1VQN - chains 0 and M of the 33 polymer chains in the assembly; structure by X-ray diffraction, 2.40 A resolution.

# Chain 0
Molecule: 23S ribosomal RNA
Organism: Haloarcula marismortui
Sequence (2922 nucleotides; row label = number of the first residue in the row):
     2 UUGGCUACUA UGCCAGCUGG UGGAUUGCUC GGCUCAGGCG CUGAUGAAGG ACGUGCCAAG
    62 CUGCGAUAAG CCAUGGGGAG CCGCACGGAG GCGAAGAACC AUGGAUUUCC GAAUGAGAAU
   122 CUCUCUAACA AUUGCUUCGC GCAAUGAGGA ACCCCGAGAA CUGAAACAUC UCAGUAUCGG
   182 GAGGAACAGA AAACGCAAUG UGAUGUCGUU AGUAACCGCG AGUGAACGCG AUACAGCCCA
   242 AACCGAAGCC CUCACGGGCA AUGUGGUGUC AGGGCUACCU CUCAUCAGCC GACCGUCUCG
   302 ACGAAGUCUC UUGGAACAGA GCGUGAUACA GGGUGACAAC CCCGUACUCG AGACCAGUAC
   362 GACGUGCGGU AGUGCCAGAG UAGCGGGGGU UGGAUAUCCC UCGCGAAUAA CGCAGGCAUC
   422 GACUGCGAAG GCUAAACACA ACCUGAGACC GAUAGUGAAC AAGUAGUGUG AACGAACGCU
   482 GCAAAGUACC CUCAGAAGGG AGGCGAAAUA GAGCAUGAAA UCAGUUGGCG AUCGAGCGAC
   542 AGGGCAUACA AGGUCCCUCG ACGAAUGACC GACGCGCGAG CGUCCAGUAA GACUCACGGG
   602 AAGCCGAUGU UCUGUCGUAC GUUUUGAAAA ACGAGCCAGG GAGUGUGUCU GCAUGGCAAG
   662 UCUAACCGGA GUAUCCGGGG AGGCACAGGG AAACCGACAU GGCCGCAGGG CUUUGCCCGA
   722 GGGCCGCCGU CUUCAAGGGC GGGGAGCCAU GUGGACACGA CCCGAAUCCG GACGAUCUAC
   782 GCAUGGACAA GAUGAAGCGU GCCGAAAGGC ACGUGGAAGU CUGUUAGAGU UGGUGUCCUA
   842 CAAUACCCUC UCGUGAUCUA UGUGUAGGGG UGAAAGGCCC AUCGAGUCCG GCAACAGCUG
   902 GUUCCAAUCG AAACAUGUCG AAGCAUGACC UCCGCCGAGG UAGUCUGUGA GGUAGAGCGA
   962 CCGAUUGGUG UGUCCGCCUC CGAGAGGAGU CGGCACACCU GUCAAACUCC AAACUUACAG
  1022 ACGCCGUUUG ACGCGGGGAU UCCGGUGCGC GGGGUAAGCC UGUGUACCAG GAGGGGAACA
  1082 ACCCAGAGAU AGGUUAAGGU CCCCAAGUGU GGAUUAAGUG UAAUCCUCUG AAGGUGGUCU
  1142 CGAGCCCUAG ACAGCCGGGA GGUGAGCUUA GAAGCAGCUA CCCUCUAAGA AAAGCGUAAC
  1202 AGCUUACCGG CCGAGGUUUG AGGCGCCCAA AAUGAUCGGG ACUCAAAUCC ACCACCGAGA
  1262 CCUGUCCGUA CCACUCAUAC UGGUAAUCGA GUAGAUUGGC GCUCUAAUUG GAUGGAAGUA
  1322 GGGGUGAAAA CUCCUAUGGA CCGAUUAGUG ACGAAAAUCC UGGCCAUAGU AGCAGCGAUA
  1382 GUCGGGUGAG AACCCCGACG GCCUAAUGGA UAAGGGUUCC UCAGCACUGC UGAUCAGCUG
  1442 AGGGUUAGCC GGUCCUAAGU CAUACCGCAA CUCGACUAUG ACGAAAUGGG AAACGGGUUA
  1502 AUAUUCCCGU GCCACUAUGC AGUGAAAGUU GACGCCCUGG GGUCGAUCAC GCUGGGCAUU
  1562 CGCCCAGUCG AACCGUCCAA CUCCGUGGAA GCCGUAAUGG CAGGAAGCGG ACGAACGGCG
  1622 GCAUAGGGAA ACGUGAUUCA ACCUGGGGCC CAUGAAAAGA CGAGCAUAGU GUCCGUACCG
  1682 AGAACCGACA CAGGUGUCCA UGGCGGCGAA AGCCAAGGCC UGUCGGGAGC AACCAACGUU
  1742 AGGGAAUUCG GCAAGUUAGU CCCGUACCUU CGGAAGAAGG GAUGCCUGCU CCGGAACGGA
  1802 GCAGGUCGCA GUGACUCGGA AGCUCGGACU GUCUAGUAAC AACAUAGGUG ACCGCAAAUC
  1862 CGCAAGGACU CGUACGGUCA CUGAAUCCUG CCCAGUGCAG GUAUCUGAAC ACCUCGUACA
  1922 AGAGGACGAA GGACCUGUCA ACGGCGGGGG UAACUAUGAC CCUCUUAAGG UAGCGUAGUA
  1982 CCUUGCCGCA UCAGUAGCGG CUUGCAUGAA UGGAUUAACC AGAGCUUCAC UGUCCCAACG
  2042 UUGGGCCCGG UGAACUGUAC AUUCCAGUGC GGAGUCUGGA GACACCCAGG GGGAAGCGAA
  2102 GACCCUAUGG AGCUUUACUG CAGGCUGUCG CUGAGACGUG GUCGCCGAUG UGCAGCAUAG
  2162 GUAGGAGACA CUACACAGGU ACCCGCGCUA GCGGGCCACC GAGUCAACAG UGAAAUACUA
  2222 CCCGUCGGUG ACUGCGACUC UCACUCCGGG AGGAGGACAC CGAUAGCCGG GCAGUUUGAC
  2282 UGGGGCGGUA CGCGCUCGAA AAGAUAUCGA GCGCGCCCUA UGGCUAUCUC AGCCGGGACA
  2342 GAGACCCGGC GAAGAGUGCA AGAGCAAAAG AUAGCUUGAC AGUGUUCUUC CCAACGAGGA
  2402 ACGCUGACGC GAAAGCGUGG UCUAGCGAAC CAAUUAGCCU GCUUGAUGCG GGCAAUUGAU
  2462 GACAGAAAAG CUACCCUAGG GAUAACAGAG UCGUCACUCG CAAGAGCACA UAUCGACCGA
  2522 GUGGCUUGCU ACCUCGAUGU CGGUUCCCUC CAUCCUGCCC GUGCAGAAGC GGGCAAGGGU
  2582 GAGGUUGUUC GCCUAUUAAA GGAGGUCGUG AGCUGGGUUU AGACCGUCGU GAGACAGGUC
  2642 GGCUGCUAUC UACUGGGUGU GUAAUGGUGU CUGACAAGAA CGACCGUAUA GUACGAGAGG
  2702 AACUACGGUU GGUGGCCACU GGUGUACCGG UUGUUCGAGA GAGCACGUGC CGGGUAGCCA
  2762 CGCCACACGG GGUAAGAGCU GAACGCAUCU AAGCUCGAAA CCCACUUGGA AAAGAGACAC
  2822 CGCCGAGGUC CCGCGUACAA GACGCGGUCG AUAGACUCGG GGUGUGCGCG UCGAGGUAAC
  2882 GAGACGUUAA GCCCACGAGC ACUAACAGAC CAAAGCCAUC AU
Unresolved in the structure: 2-9, 126-127, 715, 971-998, 1560, 1952-1963, 2137-2236, 2339-2343, 2665-2666, 2915-2923
Modified positions: 1MA (6-hydro-1-methyladenosine-5'-monophosphate) at position 628, OMU (o2'-methyluridine 5'-monophosphate) at position 2587, OMG (o2'-methylguanosine-5'-monophosphate) at position 2588, UR3 (3-methyluridine-5'-monophoshate) at position 2619, PSU (pseudouridine-5'-monophosphate) at position 2621
Bound ions: Na+ site 1: U12 (together with Sr2+) (shared with 1 residue of chain R); Mg2+ site 1 near G28 (its only coordinating residue here); Sr2+ site 1: G33, C34, U457; Na+ site 2: C40, C443; Na+ site 3: G56, A59, G61; Na+ site 4: G66, U107, U108; Sr2+ site 2: G84, C85 (shared with 1 residue of chain T); Sr2+ site 3: C85, A86, C87 (shared with 1 residue of chain T); Mg2+ site 2: U115, G118; Na+ site 5: C130, U146; Na+ site 6: C141, G142; Sr2+ site 4: G147, A183 (shared with Asp-157(M) of chain M); 79 more Mg2+ sites not listed; 2 more K+ sites not listed; 57 more Na+ sites not listed; 86 more Sr2+ sites not listed

# Chain M
Molecule: 50S Ribosomal Protein L15E
Organism: Haloarcula marismortui
Amino-acid sequence (194 residues; each row starts with the number of its first residue):
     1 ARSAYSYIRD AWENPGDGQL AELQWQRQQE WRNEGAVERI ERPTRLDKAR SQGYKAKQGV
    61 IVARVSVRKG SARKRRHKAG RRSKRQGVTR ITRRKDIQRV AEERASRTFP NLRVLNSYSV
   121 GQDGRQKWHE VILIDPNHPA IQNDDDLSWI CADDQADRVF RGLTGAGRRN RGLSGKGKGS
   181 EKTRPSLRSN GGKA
Sequence notes: conflict Glu-13 (Lys14 in 55231501), Ala-194 (Gly195 in 55231501)
Bound ions: K+: Arg-82 (shared with C162(0), U163(0), U172(0) of chain 0); Na+: Ser-106, Phe-109, Pro-110, Leu-112; Sr2+: Asp-157 (shared with G147(0), A183(0) of chain 0)

# Interface between chain 0 and chain M
Residue-residue contacts - 263 pairs, chain 0 then chain M:
  U133(0) / Thr-108(M)  hydrogen bond to the sugar
  U133(0) / Pro-110(M)  base contact
  U134(0) / Thr-108(M)  phosphate contact
  U134(0) / Phe-109(M)  phosphate contact
  U134(0) / Asn-111(M)  hydrogen bond to the sugar
  G135(0) / Arg-39(M)  salt bridge to the phosphate
  G135(0) / Ile-61(M)  phosphate contact
  G135(0) / Phe-109(M)  phosphate contact
  G135(0) / Asn-111(M)  hydrogen bond to the sugar
  G135(0) / Asp-135(M)  hydrogen bond to the sugar
  C136(0) / Arg-39(M)  salt bridge to the phosphate
  C136(0) / Gln-58(M)  phosphate contact
  C136(0) / His-138(M)  hydrogen bond to the sugar
  U137(0) / Gln-58(M)  phosphate contact
  A145(0) / Asn-111(M)  sugar contact
  A145(0) / Asn-137(M)  hydrogen bond to the sugar
  U146(0) / Pro-110(M)  sugar contact
  C154(0) / Arg-188(M)  salt bridge to the phosphate
  C155(0) / Arg-161(M)  hydrogen bond to the sugar
  C155(0) / Arg-171(M)  hydrogen bond to the phosphate
  C155(0) / Ser-186(M)  hydrogen bond to the phosphate
  C155(0) / Arg-188(M)  salt bridge to the phosphate
  C155(0) / Ser-189(M)  phosphate contact
  C156(0) / Arg-99(M)  hydrogen bond to the phosphate
  C156(0) / Phe-160(M)  sugar contact
  C156(0) / Arg-161(M)  sugar contact
  C156(0) / Gly-162(M)  sugar contact
  C156(0) / Arg-171(M)  salt bridge to the phosphate
  C156(0) / Ser-186(M)  phosphate contact
  C156(0) / Leu-187(M)  hydrogen bond to the phosphate
  C156(0) / Arg-188(M)  hydrogen bond to the phosphate
  G157(0) / Lys-95(M)  hydrogen bond to the sugar
  G157(0) / Arg-99(M)  salt bridge to the phosphate
  G157(0) / Asn-170(M)  phosphate contact
  G157(0) / Arg-171(M)  phosphate contact
  G157(0) / Leu-187(M)  phosphate contact
  A158(0) / Arg-93(M)  hydrogen bond to the phosphate
  A158(0) / Arg-94(M)  salt bridge to the phosphate
  G159(0) / Arg-93(M)  salt bridge to the phosphate
  A160(0) / Arg-81(M)  hydrogen bond to the sugar
  A160(0) / Arg-85(M)  phosphate contact
  A161(0) / Gly-80(M)  sugar contact
  A161(0) / Arg-81(M)  phosphate contact
  A161(0) / Arg-82(M)  phosphate contact
  A161(0) / Arg-85(M)  phosphate contact
  A169(0) / Ser-83(M)  phosphate contact
  U170(0) / Arg-82(M)  salt bridge to the phosphate
  U170(0) / Ser-83(M)  hydrogen bond to the phosphate
  U170(0) / Lys-84(M)  hydrogen bond to the phosphate
  C171(0) / Arg-82(M)  salt bridge to the phosphate
  C171(0) / Lys-84(M)  phosphate contact
  U172(0) / Arg-82(M)  hydrogen bond to the base
  C173(0) / Arg-82(M)  base contact
  G175(0) / Arg-94(M)  hydrogen bond to the base
  G175(0) / Gly-191(M)  sugar contact
  G175(0) / Gly-192(M)  base contact
  G175(0) / Lys-193(M)  phosphate contact
  U176(0) / Gly-191(M)  phosphate contact
  G181(0) / Phe-160(M)  hydrogen bond to the base
  G181(0) / Arg-161(M)  base contact
  G182(0) / Asp-157(M)  phosphate contact
  G182(0) / Phe-160(M)  sugar contact
  G182(0) / Arg-161(M)  hydrogen bond to the sugar
  A183(0) / Asp-153(M)  phosphate contact
  A183(0) / Asp-154(M)  sugar contact
  A183(0) / Ala-156(M)  sugar contact
  A183(0) / Asp-157(M)  phosphate contact
  A183(0) / Arg-161(M)  hydrogen bond to the sugar
  A187(0) / Arg-161(M)  phosphate contact
  C188(0) / Asp-154(M)  phosphate contact
  C188(0) / Arg-161(M)  salt bridge to the phosphate
  C188(0) / Leu-163(M)  phosphate contact
  C188(0) / Arg-171(M)  hydrogen bond to the phosphate
  C188(0) / Pro-185(M)  hydrogen bond to the sugar
  C188(0) / Ser-186(M)  sugar contact
  A189(0) / Arg-168(M)  salt bridge to the phosphate
  A189(0) / Arg-171(M)  salt bridge to the phosphate
  A189(0) / Leu-173(M)  sugar contact
  A189(0) / Arg-184(M)  hydrogen bond to the phosphate
  A189(0) / Pro-185(M)  sugar contact
  G190(0) / Leu-173(M)  phosphate contact
  G190(0) / Lys-176(M)  phosphate contact
  G190(0) / Arg-184(M)  salt bridge to the phosphate
  A191(0) / Lys-176(M)  salt bridge to the phosphate
  A192(0) / Lys-176(M)  base contact
  A193(0) / Ser-174(M)  phosphate contact
  A193(0) / Lys-176(M)  phosphate contact
  A194(0) / Lys-176(M)  sugar contact
  A194(0) / Gly-177(M)  phosphate contact
  C195(0) / Gly-177(M)  phosphate contact
  C195(0) / Lys-178(M)  hydrogen bond to the phosphate
  A204(0) / Lys-176(M)  hydrogen bond to the sugar
  U205(0) / Arg-184(M)  phosphate contact
  G206(0) / Arg-184(M)  phosphate contact
  G206(0) / Pro-185(M)  phosphate contact
  U207(0) / Pro-185(M)  phosphate contact
  G225(0) / Lys-193(M)  salt bridge to the phosphate
  A226(0) / Lys-182(M)  sugar contact
  A227(0) / Glu-181(M)  sugar contact
  C239(0) / Asp-146(M)  sugar contact
  C240(0) / Asp-146(M)  phosphate contact
  A241(0) / Arg-50(M)  sugar contact
  A241(0) / Ser-51(M)  sugar contact
  A242(0) / Ser-3(M)  phosphate contact
  A242(0) / Tyr-5(M)  phosphate contact
  A242(0) / Arg-50(M)  salt bridge to the phosphate
  A243(0) / Ala-1(M)  hydrogen bond to the phosphate
  A243(0) / Ser-3(M)  phosphate contact
  C244(0) / Ala-1(M)  hydrogen bond to the phosphate
  C250(0) / Lys-57(M)  sugar contact
  C251(0) / Gln-58(M)  sugar contact
  C251(0) / His-138(M)  sugar contact
  C251(0) / Pro-139(M)  phosphate contact
  C251(0) / Ala-140(M)  sugar contact
  C251(0) / Asn-143(M)  hydrogen bond to the phosphate
  C252(0) / Pro-139(M)  phosphate contact
  G259(0) / Gln-58(M)  base contact
  A261(0) / Arg-42(M)  salt bridge to the phosphate
  A261(0) / Ala-56(M)  sugar contact
  A262(0) / Arg-42(M)  salt bridge to the phosphate
  U263(0) / Arg-42(M)  hydrogen bond to the sugar
  U263(0) / Leu-46(M)  phosphate contact
  G264(0) / Tyr-5(M)  hydrogen bond to the phosphate
  G264(0) / Leu-46(M)  phosphate contact
  G264(0) / Arg-50(M)  salt bridge to the phosphate
  G264(0) / Ala-56(M)  sugar contact
  U265(0) / Arg-50(M)  salt bridge to the phosphate
  U265(0) / Lys-55(M)  phosphate contact
  U265(0) / Ala-56(M)  hydrogen bond to the phosphate
  G266(0) / Lys-55(M)  salt bridge to the phosphate
  G266(0) / Asp-144(M)  phosphate contact
  C376(0) / Ala-1(M)  hydrogen bond to the sugar
  C377(0) / Ala-1(M)  sugar contact
  C377(0) / Arg-2(M)  phosphate contact
  A378(0) / Arg-9(M)  salt bridge to the phosphate
  G379(0) / Arg-9(M)  sugar contact
  G379(0) / Lys-48(M)  phosphate contact
  G379(0) / Ser-51(M)  hydrogen bond to the base
  A380(0) / Arg-9(M)  salt bridge to the phosphate
  A380(0) / Trp-12(M)  sugar contact
  A380(0) / Glu-13(M)  base contact
  A380(0) / Lys-48(M)  salt bridge to the phosphate
  G381(0) / Glu-13(M)  base contact
  G381(0) / Pro-15(M)  base contact
  G381(0) / Arg-45(M)  salt bridge to the phosphate
  G381(0) / Lys-48(M)  salt bridge to the phosphate
  G388(0) / Arg-90(M)  sugar contact
  G388(0) / Thr-92(M)  base contact
  G389(0) / Arg-90(M)  salt bridge to the phosphate
  G389(0) / Ile-91(M)  sugar contact
  G390(0) / Lys-84(M)  salt bridge to the phosphate
  G390(0) / Arg-85(M)  phosphate contact
  U391(0) / Lys-84(M)  salt bridge to the phosphate
  U391(0) / Arg-85(M)  salt bridge to the phosphate
  U391(0) / Lys-193(M)  hydrogen bond to the sugar
  U392(0) / Lys-182(M)  sugar contact
  U392(0) / Lys-193(M)  sugar contact
  G393(0) / Glu-181(M)  base contact
  G393(0) / Lys-182(M)  hydrogen bond to the base
  G393(0) / Lys-193(M)  salt bridge to the phosphate
  G394(0) / Lys-178(M)  base contact
  G394(0) / Gly-179(M)  base contact
  G394(0) / Glu-181(M)  hydrogen bond to the base
  G394(0) / Lys-182(M)  base contact
  U398(0) / Gly-179(M)  hydrogen bond to the sugar
  C399(0) / Gly-172(M)  phosphate contact
  C399(0) / Lys-178(M)  phosphate contact
  C399(0) / Gly-179(M)  sugar contact
  C399(0) / Ala-194(M)  hydrogen bond to the sugar
  C400(0) / Arg-94(M)  hydrogen bond to the sugar
  C400(0) / Arg-169(M)  phosphate contact
  C400(0) / Asn-170(M)  phosphate contact
  C400(0) / Gly-172(M)  phosphate contact
  C401(0) / Thr-92(M)  hydrogen bond to the base
  C401(0) / Arg-93(M)  hydrogen bond to the sugar
  C401(0) / Arg-94(M)  sugar contact
  C401(0) / Lys-95(M)  phosphate contact
  C401(0) / Asp-96(M)  phosphate contact
  C401(0) / Asn-170(M)  phosphate contact
  U402(0) / Gly-70(M)  phosphate contact
  U402(0) / Thr-92(M)  sugar contact
  U402(0) / Asp-96(M)  phosphate contact
  U402(0) / Ile-97(M)  hydrogen bond to the phosphate
  C403(0) / Lys-69(M)  phosphate contact
  C403(0) / Gly-70(M)  hydrogen bond to the phosphate
  C403(0) / Lys-127(M)  salt bridge to the phosphate
  G404(0) / Lys-69(M)  salt bridge to the phosphate
  G404(0) / Gln-122(M)  phosphate contact
  A407(0) / Asn-14(M)  phosphate contact
  U409(0) / Glu-13(M)  base contact
  G416(0) / Lys-178(M)  salt bridge to the phosphate
  G417(0) / Lys-178(M)  hydrogen bond to the sugar
  G431(0) / Lys-48(M)  salt bridge to the phosphate
  G431(0) / Ser-51(M)  sugar contact
  G431(0) / Gln-52(M)  hydrogen bond to the sugar
  G431(0) / Asn-116(M)  hydrogen bond to the phosphate
  G432(0) / Asn-116(M)  phosphate contact
  G432(0) / Trp-149(M)  sugar contact
  G432(0) / Gly-165(M)  hydrogen bond to the phosphate
  C433(0) / Trp-149(M)  sugar contact
  C433(0) / Arg-158(M)  salt bridge to the phosphate
  C433(0) / Arg-168(M)  salt bridge to the phosphate
  U434(0) / Gln-155(M)  hydrogen bond to the phosphate
  C770(0) / Ala-79(M)  phosphate contact
  C770(0) / Gly-80(M)  hydrogen bond to the phosphate
  C770(0) / Arg-81(M)  hydrogen bond to the phosphate
  G771(0) / Ala-79(M)  phosphate contact
  G771(0) / Arg-81(M)  salt bridge to the phosphate
  G869(0) / Lys-78(M)  sugar contact
  G870(0) / Lys-78(M)  phosphate contact
  C1467(0) / Gly-35(M)  phosphate contact
  C1467(0) / Ala-36(M)  hydrogen bond to the phosphate
  G1468(0) / Ala-36(M)  phosphate contact
  C1469(0) / Arg-68(M)  salt bridge to the phosphate
  C1469(0) / Arg-73(M)  salt bridge to the phosphate
  C1469(0) / Arg-104(M)  salt bridge to the phosphate
  A1470(0) / Arg-68(M)  salt bridge to the phosphate
  A1470(0) / Arg-73(M)  hydrogen bond to the phosphate
  A1470(0) / Arg-93(M)  salt bridge to the phosphate
  A1470(0) / Lys-95(M)  hydrogen bond to the sugar
  A1470(0) / Val-100(M)  phosphate contact
  A1471(0) / Val-100(M)  phosphate contact
  A1471(0) / Arg-104(M)  salt bridge to the phosphate
  A1471(0) / Arg-107(M)  hydrogen bond to the phosphate
  C1472(0) / Arg-107(M)  salt bridge to the phosphate
  G1863(0) / Arg-75(M)  phosphate contact
  C1864(0) / Arg-73(M)  base contact
  C1864(0) / Lys-74(M)  sugar contact
  C1864(0) / Arg-75(M)  salt bridge to the phosphate
  G2121(0) / Arg-76(M)  base contact
  G2121(0) / Ser-83(M)  sugar contact
  G2121(0) / Gln-86(M)  hydrogen bond to the base
  C2122(0) / Arg-76(M)  hydrogen bond to the base
  C2122(0) / Gln-86(M)  hydrogen bond to the sugar
  C2122(0) / Val-88(M)  sugar contact
  A2123(0) / Arg-76(M)  sugar contact
  A2123(0) / Val-88(M)  phosphate contact
  A2123(0) / Thr-89(M)  hydrogen bond to the phosphate
  G2124(0) / Thr-89(M)  phosphate contact
  G2131(0) / Gly-124(M)  hydrogen bond to the base
  C2132(0) / Gly-124(M)  hydrogen bond to the sugar
  C2243(0) / Trp-25(M)  sugar contact
  A2244(0) / Trp-25(M)  hydrogen bond to the sugar
  A2244(0) / Gln-29(M)  sugar contact
  A2244(0) / Arg-32(M)  hydrogen bond to the phosphate
  C2245(0) / Gln-29(M)  phosphate contact
  C2245(0) / Arg-32(M)  salt bridge to the phosphate
  C2262(0) / Gly-124(M)  base contact
  C2262(0) / Arg-125(M)  sugar contact
  G2263(0) / Lys-69(M)  sugar contact
  G2263(0) / Gly-70(M)  sugar contact
  G2263(0) / Ser-71(M)  phosphate contact
  G2263(0) / Arg-73(M)  sugar contact
  A2264(0) / Ser-71(M)  hydrogen bond to the phosphate
  U2265(0) / Arg-90(M)  phosphate contact
  A2266(0) / Arg-90(M)  salt bridge to the phosphate
  C2273(0) / Arg-76(M)  hydrogen bond to the base
  A2274(0) / His-77(M)  sugar contact
  A2274(0) / Gly-80(M)  phosphate contact
  A2274(0) / Arg-81(M)  hydrogen bond to the sugar
  A2274(0) / Gln-86(M)  hydrogen bond to the base
  G2275(0) / Gly-80(M)  phosphate contact
  G2275(0) / Arg-81(M)  sugar contact
Interface residues without a listed pair, chain 0 (121 interface residues in all): A144, A174, G184, C260, A430, A1865, G2272
Interface residues without a listed pair, chain M (120 interface residues in all): Tyr-54, Gly-59, Ala-72, Gly-87, Leu-112, Asp-123, Asp-145, Thr-164, Thr-183

# Overview
121 residues of chain 0 face 120 of chain M across their interface; the contacts include 68 hydrogen bonds and
49 salt bridges. Polar contacts include U172(0)/Arg-82(M), G175(0)/Arg-94(M) and G181(0)/Phe-160(M). The Sr2+
site 1 is built by G33(0), C34(0) and U457(0).
Here chain 0 is 23S ribosomal RNA and chain M is 50S Ribosomal Protein L15E, both from Haloarcula marismortui.
Entry 1VQN (The structure of CC-HPMN AND CCA-PHE-CAP-BIO bound to the large ribosomal subunit of haloarcula
marismortui) was determined by X-ray diffraction, deposited together with 1VQ6 and 1VQ7.
